Entry 8K1Q (electron microscopy, 3.68 A resolution); this record covers chains A and B.

# Chain A (and B)
Protein: Potassium channel subfamily K member 9
From: Homo sapiens
Notes: chain B of this document is another copy of the same molecule, construct and numbering; everything in this record applies to it too
UniProtKB: Q9NPC2 (KCNK9_HUMAN); residues 1-259 here = UniProt positions 1-259
Chain sequence (275 residues; each row starts with the number of its first residue):
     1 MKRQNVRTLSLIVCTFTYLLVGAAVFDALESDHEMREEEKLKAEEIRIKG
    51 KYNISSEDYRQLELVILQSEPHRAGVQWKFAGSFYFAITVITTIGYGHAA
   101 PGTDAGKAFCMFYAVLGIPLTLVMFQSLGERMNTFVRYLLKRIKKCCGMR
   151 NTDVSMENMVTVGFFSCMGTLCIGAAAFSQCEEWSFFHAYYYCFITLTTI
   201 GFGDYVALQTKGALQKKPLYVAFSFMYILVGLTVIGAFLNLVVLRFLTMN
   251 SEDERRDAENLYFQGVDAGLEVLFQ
Unresolved in the structure: 1, 148-152, 249-275
Sequence notes: expression tag (260-275)
Ion coordination: K+ site 1: Thr93, Ile94, Thr199, Ile200 (shared with Thr93(B), Ile94(B), Thr199(B), Ile200(B) of chain B); K+ site 2: Thr93, Thr199 (shared with Thr93(B), Thr199(B) of chain B)
UniProt features mapped onto this chain:
  - region: Thr93 to His98 (Selectivity filter 1), Thr199 to Asp204 (Selectivity filter 2), Val243 to Thr248 (X-gate)
  - binding site (K(+)): Thr93, Ile94, Gly95, Tyr96, Thr199, Ile200, Gly201, Phe202
  - site: Trp78 (Forms a cation-pi interaction with protonated H-98, stabilizing the C-type inactivated state), His98 (pH sensor)
  - glycosylation: Asn53 (N-linked (GlcNAc...) asparagine)
  - natural variant: Gly236 (G236R: In BIBARS), Ala237 (A237D: In BIBARS)
  - mutagenesis: Trp78 (W78A/L/F: Impairs channel inhibition by extracellular acidification), Thr93 (T93C: Abolishes voltage gating. Conducts currents with linear I-V relationship characteristic of classical leak channels), His98 (H98D/N: Impairs channel inhibition by extracellular acidification. Does not affect channel ion selectivity), Thr199 (T199C: Abolishes voltage gating. Conducts currents with linear I-V relationship characteristic of classical leak channels)

# How chain A and chain B interact
Pairs across the interface - 154 pairs, chain A then chain B:
  Gln4(A) - Arg131(B)
  Asn5(A) - Arg131(B)
  Arg7(A) - Ser127(B)
  Thr8(A) - Arg131(B)
  Leu11(A) - Leu120(B)  hydrophobic
  Leu11(A) - Met124(B)  hydrophobic
  Leu11(A) - Ser127(B)
  Cys14(A) - Leu120(B)  hydrophobic
  Thr15(A) - Leu120(B)
  Thr15(A) - Met124(B)
  Tyr18(A) - Tyr113(B)  hydrogen bond (backbone-side chain)
  Tyr18(A) - Leu116(B)
  Tyr18(A) - Gly117(B)
  Leu19(A) - Phe84(B)  hydrophobic
  Leu19(A) - Ala87(B)  hydrophobic
  Leu19(A) - Ile88(B)
  Leu19(A) - Ile91(B)  hydrophobic
  Leu19(A) - Tyr113(B)  hydrogen bond (backbone-side chain)
  Leu20(A) - Phe80(B)  hydrophobic
  Leu20(A) - Phe84(B)  hydrophobic
  Gly22(A) - Tyr113(B)
  Ala23(A) - Ser83(B)
  Ala23(A) - Phe84(B)
  Val25(A) - Phe109(B)  hydrophobic
  Phe26(A) - Trp78(B)  hydrophobic
  Phe26(A) - Phe86(B)  hydrophobic
  Phe26(A) - Phe109(B)  hydrophobic
  Phe26(A) - Cys110(B)  hydrophobic
  Asp27(A) - Trp78(B)
  Asp27(A) - Lys79(B)
  Asp27(A) - Phe80(B)  hydrogen bond (side chain-backbone)
  Asp27(A) - Ser83(B)  hydrogen bond (backbone-side chain)
  Glu30(A) - Trp78(B)
  Glu30(A) - Pro101(B)
  Glu30(A) - Gly102(B)
  Glu30(A) - Thr103(B)
  Glu30(A) - Gly106(B)
  His33(A) - Thr103(B)
  Glu34(A) - Gly75(B)
  Glu34(A) - Val76(B)
  Glu34(A) - Gln77(B)  hydrogen bond (side chain-backbone)
  Glu34(A) - Trp78(B)  hydrogen bond (side chain-backbone)
  Glu37(A) - Gln68(B)
  Glu37(A) - His72(B)  salt bridge
  Glu38(A) - His72(B)
  Glu38(A) - Gly75(B)
  Leu41(A) - Gln68(B)
  Leu41(A) - Ser69(B)
  Leu41(A) - His72(B)
  Glu44(A) - Val65(B)
  Ile48(A) - Asp58(B)
  Ile48(A) - Leu62(B)  hydrophobic
  Lys51(A) - Asp58(B)  salt bridge
  Tyr52(A) - Asn53(B)
  Tyr52(A) - Ile54(B)  hydrophobic
  Tyr52(A) - Ser55(B)  hydrogen bond
  Tyr52(A) - Asp58(B)
  Ile54(A) - Tyr52(B)  hydrophobic
  Ser55(A) - Tyr52(B)  hydrogen bond
  Asp58(A) - Ile48(B)
  Asp58(A) - Lys51(B)  salt bridge
  Asp58(A) - Tyr52(B)
  Leu62(A) - Ile48(B)  hydrophobic
  Glu63(A) - Ile66(B)
  Glu63(A) - Arg73(B)  salt bridge
  Val65(A) - Glu44(B)
  Ile66(A) - Glu63(B)
  Ile66(A) - Ile66(B)  hydrophobic
  Leu67(A) - Leu67(B)  hydrophobic
  Leu67(A) - Glu70(B)
  Gln68(A) - Glu37(B)
  Gln68(A) - Leu41(B)
  Ser69(A) - Leu41(B)
  Glu70(A) - Leu67(B)
  His72(A) - Glu37(B)  salt bridge
  His72(A) - Glu38(B)
  His72(A) - Leu41(B)
  Arg73(A) - Glu63(B)  salt bridge
  Gly75(A) - Glu34(B)
  Gly75(A) - Glu38(B)
  Val76(A) - Glu34(B)
  Gln77(A) - Glu34(B)  hydrogen bond (backbone-side chain)
  Trp78(A) - Phe26(B)  hydrophobic
  Trp78(A) - Asp27(B)
  Trp78(A) - Glu30(B)
  Trp78(A) - Glu34(B)  hydrogen bond (backbone-side chain)
  Lys79(A) - Asp27(B)
  Phe80(A) - Leu20(B)  hydrophobic
  Phe80(A) - Asp27(B)  hydrogen bond (backbone-side chain)
  Ser83(A) - Ala23(B)
  Ser83(A) - Asp27(B)  hydrogen bond (side chain-backbone)
  Phe84(A) - Leu19(B)  hydrophobic
  Phe84(A) - Leu20(B)  hydrophobic
  Phe84(A) - Ala23(B)
  Phe86(A) - Phe26(B)  hydrophobic
  Ala87(A) - Leu19(B)  hydrophobic
  Ile88(A) - Leu19(B)
  Ile91(A) - Leu19(B)  hydrophobic
  Thr93(A) - Thr199(B)
  Ile94(A) - Ile200(B)
  Gly95(A) - Ile200(B)
  Gly95(A) - Phe202(B)
  His98(A) - Phe202(B)
  Ala100(A) - Phe202(B)
  Ala100(A) - Gly203(B)
  Ala100(A) - Asp204(B)
  Pro101(A) - Glu30(B)
  Gly102(A) - Glu30(B)
  Thr103(A) - Glu30(B)
  Thr103(A) - His33(B)
  Asp104(A) - Phe187(B)
  Asp104(A) - His188(B)  salt bridge
  Gly106(A) - Glu30(B)
  Lys107(A) - His188(B)
  Lys107(A) - Tyr205(B)  hydrogen bond
  Phe109(A) - Val25(B)  hydrophobic
  Phe109(A) - Phe26(B)  hydrophobic
  Cys110(A) - Phe26(B)  hydrophobic
  Met111(A) - Phe187(B)  hydrophobic
  Met111(A) - Tyr191(B)  hydrophobic
  Met111(A) - Phe194(B)  hydrophobic
  Tyr113(A) - Tyr18(B)  hydrogen bond (side chain-backbone)
  Tyr113(A) - Leu19(B)  hydrogen bond (side chain-backbone)
  Tyr113(A) - Gly22(B)
  Val115(A) - Phe194(B)  hydrophobic
  Leu116(A) - Tyr18(B)
  Gly117(A) - Tyr18(B)
  Pro119(A) - Val243(B)  hydrophobic
  Leu120(A) - Leu11(B)  hydrophobic
  Leu120(A) - Thr15(B)
  Val123(A) - Arg7(B)
  Met124(A) - Leu11(B)  hydrophobic
  Met124(A) - Thr15(B)
  Ser127(A) - Arg7(B)
  Ser127(A) - Leu11(B)
  Arg131(A) - Gln4(B)
  Arg131(A) - Asn5(B)
  Arg131(A) - Thr8(B)
  Phe187(A) - Asp104(B)
  Phe187(A) - Met111(B)  hydrophobic
  His188(A) - Asp104(B)  salt bridge
  His188(A) - Lys107(B)
  Tyr191(A) - Met111(B)  hydrophobic
  Phe194(A) - Met111(B)  hydrophobic
  Phe194(A) - Val115(B)  hydrophobic
  Thr199(A) - Thr93(B)
  Ile200(A) - Ile94(B)
  Ile200(A) - Gly95(B)
  Phe202(A) - Gly95(B)
  Phe202(A) - His98(B)
  Phe202(A) - Ala100(B)
  Asp204(A) - Ala100(B)
  Tyr205(A) - Lys107(B)
  Val243(A) - Pro119(B)  hydrophobic
Also at the interface, not in a pair above, chain A (102 interface residues in all): Lys2, Ile12, Ser31, Glu45, Arg47, Asn53, Tyr59, Gln61, Tyr96, Ala99, Ala108, Phe112, Ala114, Gln126, Leu128, Thr198, Gly203, Leu247
Also at the interface, not in a pair above, chain B (102 interface residues in all): Lys2, Ile12, Cys14, Ser31, Glu45, Arg47, Tyr59, Gln61, Tyr96, Ala99, Ala108, Phe112, Ala114, Val123, Gln126, Leu128, Thr198, Leu247

# Overview
Chain A and chain B each contribute 102 residues to their interface, with 15 hydrogen bonds and 8 salt
bridges. Among the polar pairs are Glu37(A)-His72(B), Lys51(A)-Asp58(B) and Glu63(A)-Arg73(B). UniProt lists 8
K+-binding residues and 4 mutagenesis sites on chain A.
Both chains are Potassium channel subfamily K member 9 (Homo sapiens). Entry 8K1Q (Human TWIK-related
acid-sensitive potassium channel TASK3 at pH 6.0, 5 mM KCl and 135 mM NaCl) was determined by electron
microscopy together with 8K1J, 8K1V and 8K1Z from the same study.
